1QFN - chains A and B; structure by solution NMR.

# Chain A
Name: Protein (glutaredoxin 1)
Organism: Escherichia coli
UniProtKB: P68688 (GLRX1_ECOLI); residues 1-85 here = UniProt positions 1-85
Chain sequence (85 residues; each row starts with the number of its first residue):
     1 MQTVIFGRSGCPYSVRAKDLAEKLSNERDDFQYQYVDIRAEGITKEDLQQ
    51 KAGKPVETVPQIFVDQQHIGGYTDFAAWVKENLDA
Construct notes: engineered mutation S14 (Cys in P68688)

# Chain B
Name: Protein (ribonucleoside-diphosphate reductase 1)
Organism: Escherichia coli
Notes: EC 1.17.4.1; fragment: apha chain, B1 SUBUNIT; engineered mutation(s): C754S
UniProtKB: P00452 (RIR1_ECOLI); residues 126-150 here correspond to UniProt positions 737-761 (UniProt number = residue number + 611)
Chain sequence (25 residues; each row starts with the number of its first residue):
   126 GAEDAQDDLVPSIQDDGSESGACKI

# How chain A and chain B interact
Pairs across the interface (34; chain A residue first):
  G10(A) - C148(B)
  C11(A) - C148(B)  disulfide
  Y13(A) - S143(B)
  Y13(A) - S145(B)
  R16(A) - I138(B)
  R16(A) - D140(B)
  L20(A) - D140(B)
  I38(A) - K149(B)
  R39(A) - K149(B)
  R39(A) - I150(B)
  I43(A) - I150(B)
  T44(A) - K149(B)
  T44(A) - I150(B)
  K45(A) - K149(B)
  E46(A) - K149(B)
  T58(A) - E144(B)
  T58(A) - S145(B)
  T58(A) - G146(B)
  T58(A) - A147(B)
  V59(A) - E144(B)
  V59(A) - S145(B)
  V59(A) - G146(B)
  V59(A) - A147(B)
  V59(A) - C148(B)
  P60(A) - E144(B)
  Y72(A) - D140(B)
  Y72(A) - D141(B)
  Y72(A) - G142(B)
  Y72(A) - S143(B)
  T73(A) - G142(B)
  T73(A) - E144(B)
  A76(A) - D141(B)
  A76(A) - G142(B)
  K80(A) - D141(B)
Also at the interface, not in a pair above, chain A (19 interface residues in all): G42
Also at the interface, not in a pair above, chain B (13 interface residues in all): Q139
Disulfides between the chains: C11(A)-C148(B)

# Summary
Chain A and chain B form an interface of 19 and 13 residues respectively, with 1 disulfide bond.
Here chain A is Protein (glutaredoxin 1) and chain B is Protein (ribonucleoside-diphosphate reductase 1), both
from Escherichia coli. Entry 1QFN (Glutaredoxin-1-ribonucleotide reductase B1 mixed disulfide bond) was
determined by solution NMR.
